Entry 6WVL (electron microscopy, 3.20 A resolution); this record covers chains A and B of the 4 polymer chains in the assembly.

# Chain A
Name: Tubulin alpha-1B chain
Organism: Bos taurus
UniProt: P81947 (TBA1B_BOVIN); numbering as in UniProt (aligned over 1-451)
Amino-acid sequence (451 residues; row label = number of the first residue in the row):
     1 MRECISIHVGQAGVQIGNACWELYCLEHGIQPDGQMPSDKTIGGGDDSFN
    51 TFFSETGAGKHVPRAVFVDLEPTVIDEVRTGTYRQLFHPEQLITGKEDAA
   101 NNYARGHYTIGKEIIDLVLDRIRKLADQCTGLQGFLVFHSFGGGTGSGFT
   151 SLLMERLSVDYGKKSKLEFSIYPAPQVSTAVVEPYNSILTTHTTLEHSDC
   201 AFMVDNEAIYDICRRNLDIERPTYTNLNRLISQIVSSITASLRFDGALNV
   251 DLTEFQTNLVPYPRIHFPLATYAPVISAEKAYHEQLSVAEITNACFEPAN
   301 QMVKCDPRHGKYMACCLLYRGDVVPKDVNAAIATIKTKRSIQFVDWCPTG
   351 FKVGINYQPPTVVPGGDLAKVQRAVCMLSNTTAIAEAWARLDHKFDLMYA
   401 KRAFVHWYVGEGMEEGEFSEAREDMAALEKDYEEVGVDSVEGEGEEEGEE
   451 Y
Not modelled in the structure: 39-45, 438-451
Ligand contacts: GTP (guanosine-5'-triphosphate): Gly10, Gln11, Ala12, Gln15, Asp98, Ala99, Ala100, Asn101, Ser140, Gly142, Gly143, Gly144, Thr145, Gly146, Ile171, Thr179, Glu183, Asn206, Tyr224, Leu227, Asn228, Ile231

# Chain B
Name: Tubulin beta chain
Organism: Bos taurus
UniProt: E1BJB1 (E1BJB1_BOVIN); the author numbering skips numbers that UniProt does not, so the offset changes along the chain: 1-44 = UniProt 1-44; 47-360 = UniProt 45-358; 369-455 = UniProt 359-445
Amino-acid sequence (445 residues; numbered 1 to 455; 10 numbers in that range are skipped by the numbering (no residue carries them; nothing is unmodelled there); the number before each row is that of its first residue):
     1 MREIVHIQAGQCGNQIGAKFWEVISDEHGIDPTGSYHGDSDLQL
    47 ERINVYYNEAAGNKYVPRAILVDLEPGTMDSVRSGPFGQIFRPDNFVFGQ
    97 SGAGNNWAKGHYTEGAELVDSVLDVVRKESESCDCLQGFQLTHSLGGGTG
   147 SGMGTLLISKIREEYPDRIMNTFSVMPSPKVSDTVVEPYNATLSVHQLVE
   197 NTDETYSIDNEALYDICFRTLKLTTPTYGDLNHLVSATMSGVTTCLRFPG
   247 QLNADLRKLAVNMVPFPRLHFFMPGFAPLTSRGSQQYRALTVPELTQQMF
   297 DSKNMMAACDPRHGRYLTVAAIFRGRMSMKEVDEQMLNVQNKNSSYFVEW
   347 IPNNVKTAVCDIPP
   369 RGLKMSATFIGNSTAIQELFKRISEQFTAMFRRKAFLHWYTGEGMDEMEF
   419 TEAESNMNDLVSEYQQYQDATADEQGEFEEEEGEDEA
Not modelled in the structure: 437-455
Ligand contacts:
  - GDP (guanosine-5'-diphosphate): Gly10, Gln11, Cys12, Gln15, Ile16, Ala99, Asn101, Ser140, Gly142, Gly143, Gly144, Thr145, Gly146, Asp179, Thr180, Glu183, Asn206, Tyr224, Leu227, Asn228
  - GTP (guanosine-5'-triphosphate): Gln247, Leu248, Lys254
  - taxol (TA1): Glu22, Val23, Asp26, Glu27, Leu217, Leu219, Asp226, His229, Leu230, Ala233, Ser236, Phe272, Pro274, Leu275, Thr276, Arg278, Gln281, Arg320, Pro360, Arg369, Gly370, Leu371

# Interface between chain A and chain B
Residue-residue contacts (79):
  Gln11(A) - Gly246(B)  hydrogen bond (side chain-backbone)
  Gln11(A) - Gln247(B)  hydrogen bond (side chain-backbone)
  Gln11(A) - Leu248(B)
  Gln11(A) - Asn249(B)  hydrogen bond (side chain-backbone)
  Gln15(A) - Gly246(B)
  Gln15(A) - Gln247(B)
  Glu71(A) - Arg2(B)  salt bridge
  Glu71(A) - Asn249(B)  hydrogen bond
  Pro72(A) - Arg2(B)
  Pro72(A) - Arg48(B)
  Thr73(A) - Arg2(B)  hydrogen bond
  Thr73(A) - Arg48(B)
  Thr73(A) - Pro245(B)
  Thr73(A) - Asn249(B)
  Val74(A) - Asn249(B)
  Asp76(A) - Glu47(B)
  Asp76(A) - Arg48(B)  salt bridge
  Lys96(A) - Met1(B)
  Lys96(A) - Arg2(B)
  Lys96(A) - Asp130(B)  salt bridge
  Lys96(A) - Cys131(B)
  Glu97(A) - Cys131(B)
  Glu97(A) - Arg164(B)  salt bridge
  Asp98(A) - Asp251(B)
  Asp98(A) - Lys254(B)
  Ala100(A) - Arg253(B)
  Ala100(A) - Lys254(B)
  Ala100(A) - Val257(B)
  Asn101(A) - Lys254(B)
  Asn101(A) - Asn258(B)
  Arg105(A) - Arg253(B)
  Gln176(A) - Leu333(B)
  Val177(A) - Asp329(B)
  Ser178(A) - Asn349(B)  hydrogen bond
  Thr179(A) - Leu248(B)
  Thr179(A) - Lys352(B)  hydrogen bond (backbone-side chain)
  Thr179(A) - Thr353(B)  hydrogen bond (backbone-backbone)
  Ala180(A) - Asn258(B)
  Ala180(A) - Asn349(B)  hydrogen bond (backbone-side chain)
  Val181(A) - Asn258(B)  hydrogen bond (backbone-side chain)
  Val181(A) - Thr314(B)
  Val181(A) - Ile347(B)  hydrophobic
  Val181(A) - Asn349(B)
  Val182(A) - Val257(B)
  Val182(A) - Asn258(B)
  Tyr210(A) - Met325(B)
  Tyr210(A) - Lys326(B)
  Tyr210(A) - Asp329(B)  hydrogen bond
  Glu220(A) - Lys326(B)
  Arg221(A) - Ser324(B)  hydrogen bond (backbone-side chain)
  Arg221(A) - Glu327(B)
  Pro222(A) - Ser324(B)  hydrogen bond (backbone-side chain)
  Pro222(A) - Met325(B)  hydrogen bond (backbone-backbone)
  Pro222(A) - Lys326(B)  hydrogen bond (backbone-backbone)
  Thr223(A) - Gln247(B)
  Thr223(A) - Met323(B)
  Tyr224(A) - Gln247(B)
  Tyr224(A) - Leu248(B)
  Tyr224(A) - Met325(B)
  Lys394(A) - Pro348(B)
  Leu397(A) - Trp346(B)
  Met398(A) - Trp346(B)
  Met398(A) - Pro348(B)
  Lys401(A) - Phe262(B)
  Lys401(A) - Trp346(B)
  Ala403(A) - Pro261(B)
  Ala403(A) - Phe262(B)  hydrophobic
  Ala403(A) - Trp346(B)  hydrophobic
  Phe404(A) - Val257(B)
  Phe404(A) - Asn258(B)
  Phe404(A) - Val260(B)
  Phe404(A) - Pro261(B)  hydrophobic
  Phe404(A) - Ile347(B)  hydrophobic
  His406(A) - Val260(B)  hydrogen bond (side chain-backbone)
  His406(A) - Pro261(B)  hydrogen bond (side chain-backbone)
  His406(A) - Pro263(B)
  Trp407(A) - Ala256(B)  hydrogen bond (side chain-backbone)
  Trp407(A) - Val257(B)
  Trp407(A) - Val260(B)  hydrogen bond (side chain-backbone)
Also at the interface, not in a pair above, chain A (39 interface residues in all): Glu77, Gly95, Asn102, Arg214, Arg402
Also at the interface, not in a pair above, chain B (44 interface residues in all): Leu42, Gln133, Cys241, Phe244, Asn337, Glu345, Asn350, Val351

# Overview
Chain A and chain B form an interface of 39 and 44 residues respectively; the contacts include 19 hydrogen
bonds and 4 salt bridges. Polar contacts include Glu71(A)-Arg2(B), Asp76(A)-Arg48(B) and Lys96(A)-Asp130(B).
GTP is bound between chain A and chain B.
Here chain A is Tubulin alpha-1B chain and chain B is Tubulin beta chain, both from Bos taurus. Entry 6WVL
(Low curvature lateral interaction within a 13-protofilament, Taxol stabilized microtubule) was determined by
electron microscopy, deposited together with 6WVM and 6WVR.
